Entry 5HV0 (X-ray diffraction, 1.63 A resolution); this record covers chains A and B.

# Chain A (and B)
Name: Prolyl 4-Hydroxylase
Source organism: Bacillus anthracis
Notes: chain B of this document is another copy of the same molecule, construct and numbering; everything in this record applies to it too
UniProtKB: Q81LZ8 (Q81LZ8_BACAN); residues 2-216 here = UniProt positions 2-216
Sequence (217 residues; numbered 0 to 216; the number before each row is that of its first residue; numbering starts at 0):
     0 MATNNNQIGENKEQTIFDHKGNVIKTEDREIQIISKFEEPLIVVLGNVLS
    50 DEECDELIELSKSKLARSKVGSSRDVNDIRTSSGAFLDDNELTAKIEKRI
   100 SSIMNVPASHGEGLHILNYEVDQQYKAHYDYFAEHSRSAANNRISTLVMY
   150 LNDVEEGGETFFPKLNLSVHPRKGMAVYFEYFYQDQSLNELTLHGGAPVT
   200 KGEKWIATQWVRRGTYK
Disordered / not traced: 0-4, 8-10, 73-75 (chain B: 0-2, 65-81)
Sequence notes: initiating methionine (0)
Bound ions: Cd2+ site 1 near His18 (its only coordinating residue here); K+: Thr80, Ser82; Cd2+ site 2: Glu119 (shared with Asp50(B), Asp54(B) of chain B); Cd2+ site 3: His127, Asp129, His193 (together with 2-oxoglutaric acid); Cd2+ site 4 near His134 (its only coordinating residue here); Cd2+ site 5: Glu154 (shared with Glu51(B) of chain B)
Residues lining bound ligands: 2-oxoglutaric acid (AKG): Tyr118, Tyr124, His127, Asp129, Thr145, Val147, Glu158, Thr159, His193, Gly194, Gly195, Lys203, Ile205, Thr207, Trp209

# Interface between chain A and chain B
Contacting residue pairs (48):
  Gly20(A) - His169(B)  hydrogen bond (backbone-side chain)
  Asn21(A) - Val153(B)  hydrogen bond (side chain-backbone)
  Asn21(A) - Glu155(B)
  Asn21(A) - Gly156(B)  hydrogen bond (side chain-backbone)
  Asn21(A) - His169(B)  hydrogen bond
  Asn21(A) - Pro170(B)
  Asn21(A) - Arg171(B)  hydrogen bond (backbone-side chain)
  Val22(A) - Arg171(B)
  Gln31(A) - Arg171(B)
  Ile32(A) - His169(B)
  Ile33(A) - Val43(B)  hydrophobic
  Ile33(A) - Val168(B)
  Ile33(A) - His169(B)  hydrogen bond (backbone-backbone)
  Ile33(A) - Met174(B)  hydrophobic
  Ser34(A) - Ser34(B)
  Ser34(A) - Ser167(B)
  Lys35(A) - Leu166(B)
  Lys35(A) - Ser167(B)  hydrogen bond (backbone-backbone)
  Lys35(A) - His169(B)
  Phe36(A) - Phe36(B)  hydrophobic
  Phe36(A) - Leu164(B)
  Phe36(A) - Asn165(B)
  Glu37(A) - Asn165(B)  hydrogen bond (backbone-backbone)
  Val153(A) - Asn21(B)  hydrogen bond (backbone-side chain)
  Glu154(A) - Gly20(B)
  Glu154(A) - Asn21(B)  hydrogen bond (backbone-backbone)
  Glu155(A) - Gly20(B)
  Glu155(A) - Asn21(B)
  Gly156(A) - Asn21(B)  hydrogen bond (backbone-side chain)
  Leu164(A) - Phe36(B)
  Asn165(A) - Phe36(B)
  Asn165(A) - Glu37(B)  hydrogen bond (backbone-backbone)
  Leu166(A) - Lys35(B)
  Ser167(A) - Ser34(B)
  Ser167(A) - Lys35(B)  hydrogen bond (backbone-backbone)
  Ser167(A) - Glu37(B)
  Val168(A) - Ile33(B)
  His169(A) - Gly20(B)
  His169(A) - Asn21(B)  hydrogen bond
  His169(A) - Ile32(B)
  His169(A) - Ile33(B)  hydrogen bond (backbone-backbone)
  His169(A) - Lys35(B)
  Pro170(A) - Asn21(B)
  Arg171(A) - Asn21(B)  hydrogen bond (side chain-backbone)
  Arg171(A) - Val22(B)
  Arg171(A) - Gln31(B)
  Arg171(A) - Ile33(B)
  Met174(A) - Ile33(B)  hydrophobic
Also at the interface, not in a pair above, chain A (25 interface residues in all): Val43, Glu158
Also at the interface, not in a pair above, chain B (26 interface residues in all): Lys19, Glu154, Glu158

# In short
25 residues of chain A and 26 residues of chain B are in contact, with 16 hydrogen bonds. Polar contacts
include Gly20(A)-His169(B), Asn21(A)-Val153(B) and Asn21(A)-Gly156(B). Ligands of chain A: 2-oxoglutaric acid.
Thr80(A) and Ser82(A) form the K+ site.
Both chains are Prolyl 4-Hydroxylase (Bacillus anthracis). Entry 5HV0 (Structural Analysis of Cofactor Binding
of a Prolyl 4-Hydroxylase from the Pathogenic Bacterium Bacillus anthracis) was determined by X-ray
diffraction together with 5HV4 from the same study.
